PDB entry 5BKN | X-ray diffraction, 3.00 A resolution | chains GG and kk of the 39 polymer chains in the assembly

# Chain GG
Protein: Coat protein
Organism: Satellite tobacco mosaic virus
UniProt: P17574 (COAT_STMV); residue numbers follow UniProt; this construct covers 1-159
Sequence (159 residues; numbered 1 to 159; the number before each row is that of its first residue):
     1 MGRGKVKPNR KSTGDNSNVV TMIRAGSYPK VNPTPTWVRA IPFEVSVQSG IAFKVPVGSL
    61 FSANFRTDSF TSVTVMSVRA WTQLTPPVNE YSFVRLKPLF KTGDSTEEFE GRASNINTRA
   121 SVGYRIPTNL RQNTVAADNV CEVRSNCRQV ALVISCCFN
Unresolved in the structure: 1-14

# Chain kk
Molecule: 9-nt RNA strand
Organism: Satellite tobacco mosaic virus
Sequence (9 nucleotides; each row starts with the number of its first residue):
   182 UUUUUUUUU
Unresolved in the structure: 190

# Chain GG / chain kk interface
Residue-residue contacts (7; chain GG residue first):
  Asp-15(GG) with U184(kk), hydrogen bond to the sugar; U185(kk), sugar contact
  Asn-16(GG) with U185(kk), hydrogen bond to the sugar
  Ser-17(GG) with U185(kk), phosphate contact; U186(kk), hydrogen bond to the phosphate
  Val-19(GG) with U186(kk), sugar contact
  Thr-21(GG) with U186(kk), phosphate contact
Interface residues without a listed pair, chain GG (7 interface residues in all): Asn-18, Val-20
Interface residues without a listed pair, chain kk (4 interface residues in all): U187

# Overview
The interface between chain GG and chain kk involves 7 residues on one side and 4 on the other; the contacts
include 3 hydrogen bonds. Polar pairs include Asp-15(GG)/U184(kk), Asn-16(GG)/U185(kk) and
Ser-17(GG)/U186(kk).
Chain GG is Coat protein and chain kk is a 9-nt RNA strand, both from Satellite tobacco mosaic virus; the
structure, Crystallographic structure of a cubic crystal form of STMV (84.5 degree rotation) grown from
chloride, was determined by X-ray diffraction (same publication as 5BKL, 7M2T, 7M2V, 7M3T, 7M50 and 7M57).
